PDB entry 6GEJ | electron microscopy, 3.60 A resolution | chains E and J of the 20 polymer chains in the assembly

[Chain E]
Name: Histone H2A.1
Organism: Saccharomyces cerevisiae (strain ATCC 204508 / S288c)
UniProtKB: P04911 (H2A1_YEAST); residues 0-131 here correspond to UniProt positions 1-132 (UniProt number = residue number + 1)
Chain sequence (132 residues; row label = number of the first residue in the row; numbering starts at 0):
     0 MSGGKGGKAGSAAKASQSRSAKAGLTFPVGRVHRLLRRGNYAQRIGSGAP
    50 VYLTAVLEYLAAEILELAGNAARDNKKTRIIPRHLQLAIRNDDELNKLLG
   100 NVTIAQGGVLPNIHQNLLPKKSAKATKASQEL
Disordered / not traced: 0-15, 119-131
Curated features (UniProtKB/Swiss-Prot):
  - motif: Ser128, Gln129 ([ST]-Q motif)
  - site: Lys119 (Not ubiquitinated)
  - modified residue: Ser1 (N-acetylserine), Lys4 (N6-acetyllysine), Lys7 (N6-acetyllysine), Lys13 (N6-succinyllysine), Lys21 (N6-succinyllysine), Gln105 (N5-methylglutamine), Lys119 (N6-malonyllysine), Ser128 (Phosphoserine)
  - cross-link: Lys126 (Glycyl lysine isopeptide (Lys-Gly) (interchain with G-Cter in SUMO))

[Chain J]
Molecule: 154-nt DNA strand
Organism: synthetic construct
Sequence (154 nucleotides; numbered -76 to 77; the number before each row is that of its first residue; numbers below 1 keep their minus sign (DT-76 is residue -76)):
   -76 TGCACAGGATGTATATATCTGACACGTGCCTGGAGACTAGGGAGTAATCC
   -26 CCTTGGCGGTTAAAACGCGGGGGACAGCGCGTACGTGCGTTTAAGCGGTG
    24 CTAGAGCTGTCTACGACCAATTGAGCGGCCTCGGCACCGGGATTCTCCAG
    74 GGCG

[Interface between chain E and chain J]
Residue-residue contacts (9; chain E residue first):
  Gln42(E) with DA39(J), sugar contact
  Arg43(E) with DG38(J), phosphate contact; DA39(J), sugar contact
  Ile44(E) with DG38(J), sugar contact; DA39(J), hydrogen bond to the phosphate
  Thr77(E) with DG57(J), hydrogen bond to the phosphate; DC58(J), hydrogen bond to the phosphate
  Arg78(E) with DG57(J), hydrogen bond to the phosphate; DC58(J), hydrogen bond to the phosphate
Other interface residues (no listed pair), chain E (11 interface residues in all): Arg30, His32, Arg36, Gly45, Ser46, Lys76
Other interface residues (no listed pair), chain J (6 interface residues in all): DG48, DA59

[Overview]
The interface between chain E and chain J involves 11 residues on one side and 6 on the other; the contacts
include 5 hydrogen bonds. Polar pairs include Ile44(E)-DA39(J), Thr77(E)-DG57(J) and Thr77(E)-DC58(J).
Chain E is Histone H2A.1 (Saccharomyces cerevisiae (strain ATCC 204508 / S288c)) and chain J is a 154-nt DNA
strand (synthetic construct); the structure, Chromatin remodeller-nucleosome complex at 3.6 A resolution, was
determined by electron microscopy, deposited together with 6GEN.
